PDB entry 9E1R | electron microscopy, 3.10 A resolution | chains A and J of the 11 polymer chains in the assembly

[Chain A]
Name: Histone H3.2
From: Xenopus laevis
Reference sequence: P84233 (H32_XENLA); residues 0-135 here correspond to UniProt positions 1-136 (UniProt number = residue number + 1)
Sequence (136 residues; row label = number of the first residue in the row; numbering starts at 0):
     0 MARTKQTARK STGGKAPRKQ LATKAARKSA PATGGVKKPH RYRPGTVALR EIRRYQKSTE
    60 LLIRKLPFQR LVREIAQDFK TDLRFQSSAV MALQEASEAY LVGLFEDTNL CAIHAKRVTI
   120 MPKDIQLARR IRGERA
Disordered / not traced: 0-36, 134-135
UniProt features mapped onto this chain:
  - modified residue: Arg2 (Asymmetric dimethylarginine), Thr3 (Phosphothreonine), Lys4 (Allysine), Gln5 (5-glutamyl dopamine), Thr6 (Phosphothreonine), Arg8 (Citrulline), Lys9 (N6,N6,N6-trimethyllysine), Ser10 (ADP-ribosylserine), Thr11 (Phosphothreonine), Lys14 (N6-(2-hydroxyisobutyryl)lysine), Arg17 (Asymmetric dimethylarginine), Lys18 (N6-(2-hydroxyisobutyryl)lysine), Lys23 (N6-(2-hydroxyisobutyryl)lysine), Arg26 (Citrulline), Lys27 (N6,N6,N6-trimethyllysine), Ser28 (ADP-ribosylserine), Lys36 (N6,N6,N6-trimethyllysine), Lys37 (N6-methyllysine), Tyr41 (Phosphotyrosine), Lys56 (N6,N6,N6-trimethyllysine) and 8 more in UniProt
  - lipidation: Cys110 (S-palmitoyl cysteine)

[Chain J]
Molecule: 152-nt DNA strand
From: Homo sapiens
Sequence (152 nucleotides; row label = number of the first residue in the row; numbers below 1 keep their minus sign (DC-75 is residue -75)):
   -75 CCCTGGAGAA TCCCGGTGCC GAGGCCGCTC AATTGGTCGT AGACAGCTCT AGCACCGCTT
   -15 AAACGCACGT ACGCGCTGTC CCCCGCGTTT TAACCGCCAA GGGGATTACT CCCTAGTCTC
    45 CAGGCACGTG TCAGATATAT ACATCCTGTG CA

[Interface between chain A and chain J]
Pairs across the interface (17; chain A residue first):
  Arg40(A) - DC70(J)  sugar contact
  Arg42(A) - DA-5(J)  salt bridge to the phosphate
  Arg42(A) - DC70(J)  hydrogen bond to the phosphate
  Arg42(A) - DT71(J)  salt bridge to the phosphate
  Pro43(A) - DA-5(J)  phosphate contact
  Thr45(A) - DC70(J)  hydrogen bond to the phosphate
  Arg72(A) - DG-24(J)  salt bridge to the phosphate
  Arg83(A) - DA-25(J)  hydrogen bond to the sugar
  Arg83(A) - DG-24(J)  sugar contact
  Phe84(A) - DA-25(J)  phosphate contact
  Phe84(A) - DG-24(J)  hydrogen bond to the phosphate
  Gln85(A) - DA-25(J)  phosphate contact
  Ser86(A) - DA-25(J)  hydrogen bond to the phosphate
  Arg116(A) - DG-3(J)  phosphate contact
  Val117(A) - DG-3(J)  hydrogen bond to the phosphate
  Thr118(A) - DG-3(J)  hydrogen bond to the phosphate
  Met120(A) - DC-2(J)  phosphate contact
Interface residues without a listed pair, chain A (17 interface residues in all): His39, Tyr41, Arg63, Lys115
Interface residues without a listed pair, chain J (11 interface residues in all): DT-26, DA-13, DC-4, DC69

[Summary]
The interface between chain A and chain J involves 17 residues on one side and 11 on the other, with 7
hydrogen bonds and 3 salt bridges. Polar contacts include Arg83(A)-DA-25(J), Arg42(A)-DC70(J) and
Thr45(A)-DC70(J).
Here chain A is Histone H3.2 (Xenopus laevis) and chain J is a 152-nt DNA strand (Homo sapiens). Entry 9E1R
(Snf2h bound nucleosome complex - ClassB4) was determined by electron microscopy, deposited together with
9E1L, 9E1M, 9E1N, 9E1O, 9E1P, 9E1Q and 4 further entries.
